PDB entry 6TVL | X-ray diffraction, 1.40 A resolution | chain A

Chain A:
Name: Lysozyme C
Source organism: Gallus gallus
Notes: EC 3.2.1.17
UniProt: P00698 (LYSC_CHICK); residues 1-129 here correspond to UniProt positions 19-147 (UniProt number = residue number + 18)
Chain sequence (129 residues; each row starts with the number of its first residue):
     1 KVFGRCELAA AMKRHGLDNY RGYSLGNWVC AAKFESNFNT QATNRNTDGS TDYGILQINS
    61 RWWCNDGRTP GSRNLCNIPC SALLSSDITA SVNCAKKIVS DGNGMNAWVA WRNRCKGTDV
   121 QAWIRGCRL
Disulfide bonds: Cys6-Cys127, Cys30-Cys115, Cys64-Cys80, Cys76-Cys94
Metal / ion sites: Na+: Ser60, Cys64, Ser72, Arg73; Ru ion near Asp101 (its only coordinating residue here)
Small-molecule neighbours:
  - NYN (chlorido(1,2-diaminoethane-k2N,N')(1,4,7-trithiacyclononane-k3S,S',S'')ruthenium(II) trifluoromethanesulfonate): Trp62, Trp63, Leu75, Asp101, Gly102, Asn103
  - trifluoromethanesulfonic acid (TFS): Arg5, Ala122, Trp123
Curated features (UniProtKB/Swiss-Prot):
  - active site: Glu35, Asp52
  - binding site (substrate): Asp101
From the paper describing this entry:
  - binding site for NYN: Trp62, Trp63, Leu75, Asp101, Asn103
  - conformationally variable residues (loop rearrangement, side-chain flip): Asn46 to Thr47, Trp62, Pro70 to Arg73, Val99 to Asn103
  - catalytic residues: Glu35, Asp52 (citing earlier work)

In short:
Chain A binds compound NYN and trifluoromethanesulfonic acid. Ser60, Cys64, Ser72 and Arg73 coordinate Na+.
Curated annotation (UniProt) lists active-site residues Glu35 and Asp52 and substrate-binding residue Asp101.
From the paper: catalytic residues Glu35 and Asp52; a binding site for NYN at Trp62, Trp63 and Leu75 among
others.
Chain A is Lysozyme C (Gallus gallus); the structure, Hen Egg White Lysozyme in complex with a "half
sandwich"-type Ru(II) coordination compound, was determined by X-ray diffraction, deposited together with
6TXG.
